PDB entry 4H6W | X-ray diffraction, 2.45 A resolution | chain A

Chain A:
Protein: N-terminal cyanobactin protease
Organism: Planktothrix agardhii NIES-596
Reference sequence: F5B6Y7 (F5B6Y7_OSCAG); residues 1-303 here = UniProt positions 1-303
Sequence (306 residues; row label = number of the first residue in the row; numbers below 1 keep their minus sign (Gly-2 is residue -2)):
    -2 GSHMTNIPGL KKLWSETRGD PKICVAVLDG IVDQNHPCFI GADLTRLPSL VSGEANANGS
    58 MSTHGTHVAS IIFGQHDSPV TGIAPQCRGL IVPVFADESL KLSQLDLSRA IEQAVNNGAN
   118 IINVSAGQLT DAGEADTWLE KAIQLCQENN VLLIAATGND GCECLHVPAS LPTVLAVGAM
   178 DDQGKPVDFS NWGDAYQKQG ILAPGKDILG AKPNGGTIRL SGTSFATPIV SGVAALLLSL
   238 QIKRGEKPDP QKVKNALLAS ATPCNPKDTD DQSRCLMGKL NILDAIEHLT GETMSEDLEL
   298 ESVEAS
Unresolved in the structure: -2 to 3, 46-55, 291-303
Sequence notes: expression tag (-2 to 0)
Cystine bridges: Cys159-Cys161, Cys261-Cys272
Reported in the primary citation:
  - catalytic residues: Asp26, His61, Ser221
  - contacts within the chain: Asp26-His61 (hydrogen bond), His61-Ser221 (hydrogen bond)
  - conformationally variable residues (order/disorder transition): Ser46 to Asn55

Summary:
From the paper: catalytic residues Asp26, His61 and Ser221; conformational variability at Ser46.
Chain A is N-terminal cyanobactin protease (Planktothrix agardhii NIES-596); the structure, Structure of
Prenylagaramide maturation protease PagA, was determined by X-ray diffraction, deposited together with 4H6V
and 4H6X.
